PDB entry 7AON | X-ray diffraction, 1.30 A resolution | chain A

[Chain A]
Molecule: Subtilisin-chymotrypsin inhibitor-2A
From: Hordeum vulgare
UniProtKB: P01053 (ICI2_HORVU); residues 1-64 here correspond to UniProt positions 21-84 (UniProt number = residue number + 20)
Amino-acid sequence (64 residues; row label = number of the first residue in the row):
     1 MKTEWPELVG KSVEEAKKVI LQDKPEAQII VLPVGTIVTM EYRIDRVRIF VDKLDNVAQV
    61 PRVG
Construct notes: conflict Met-1 (Leu21 in P01053); engineered mutation Ile-49 (Leu69 in P01053), Val-57 (Ile77 in P01053)
UniProt features mapped onto this chain:
  - site: Met-40, Glu-41 (Reactive bond)
From the paper describing this entry:
  - mutagenesis - P33L (1.5 kJ mol-1), D55G (-6.9 +/- 0.3 kJ mol-1), D55G/I57V (-6.5 +/- 0.2 kJ mol-1): increased stability
  - mutagenesis - E4G, V13E: decreased stability

[In short]
From the paper: P33L, D55G and D55G/I57V increase stability; E4G and V13E reduce stability.
Chain A is Subtilisin-chymotrypsin inhibitor-2A (Hordeum vulgare); the structure, Crystal structure of CI2
double mutant L49I,I57V, was determined by X-ray diffraction together with 7A1H, 7A3M and 7AOK from the same
study.
